Entry 8WYB (electron microscopy, 3.37 A resolution); this record covers chains B and F of the 8 polymer chains in the assembly.

Chain B:
Molecule: SIR2-like domain-containing protein
From: Bacillus subtilis
UniProtKB: D4G637 (D4G637_BACNB); numbering as in UniProt (aligned over 1-1005)
Amino-acid sequence (1005 residues; row label = number of the first residue in the row):
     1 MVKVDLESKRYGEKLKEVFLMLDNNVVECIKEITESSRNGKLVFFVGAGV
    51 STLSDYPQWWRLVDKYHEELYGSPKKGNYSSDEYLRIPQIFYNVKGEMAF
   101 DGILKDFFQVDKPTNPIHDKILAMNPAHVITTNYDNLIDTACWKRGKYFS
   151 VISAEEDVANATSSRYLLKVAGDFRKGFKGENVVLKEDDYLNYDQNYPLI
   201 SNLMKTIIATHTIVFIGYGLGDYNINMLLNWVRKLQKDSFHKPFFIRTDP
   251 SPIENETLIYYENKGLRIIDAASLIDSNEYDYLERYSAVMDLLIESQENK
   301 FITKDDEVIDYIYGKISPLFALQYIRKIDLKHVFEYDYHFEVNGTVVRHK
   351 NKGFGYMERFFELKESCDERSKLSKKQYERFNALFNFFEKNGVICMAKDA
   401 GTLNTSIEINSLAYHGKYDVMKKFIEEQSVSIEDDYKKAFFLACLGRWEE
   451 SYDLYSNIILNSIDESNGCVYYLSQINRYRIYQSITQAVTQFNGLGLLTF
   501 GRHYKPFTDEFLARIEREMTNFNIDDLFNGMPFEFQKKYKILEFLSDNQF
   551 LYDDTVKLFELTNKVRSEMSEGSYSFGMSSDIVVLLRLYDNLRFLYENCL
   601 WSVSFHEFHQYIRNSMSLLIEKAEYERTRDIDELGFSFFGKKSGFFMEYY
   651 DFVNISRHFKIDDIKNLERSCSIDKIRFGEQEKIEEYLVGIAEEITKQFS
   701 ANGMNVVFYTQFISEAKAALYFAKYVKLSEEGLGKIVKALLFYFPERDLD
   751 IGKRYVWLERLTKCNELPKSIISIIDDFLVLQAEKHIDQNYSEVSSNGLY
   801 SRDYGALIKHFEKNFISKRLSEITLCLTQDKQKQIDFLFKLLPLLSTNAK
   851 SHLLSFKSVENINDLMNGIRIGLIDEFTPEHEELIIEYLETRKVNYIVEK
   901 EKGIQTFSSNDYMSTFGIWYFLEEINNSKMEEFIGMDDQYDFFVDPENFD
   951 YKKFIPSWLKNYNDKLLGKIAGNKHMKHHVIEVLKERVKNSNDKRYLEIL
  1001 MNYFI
Unresolved in the structure: 1-22, 75-78, 366-368, 400-405, 464-466, 634-643, 898-902
Construct notes: engineered mutation Ala-171 (His in D4G637)
Small-molecule neighbours: NAD (nicotinamide-adenine-dinucleotide): Gly-49, Leu-53, Gln-58, Trp-60, Tyr-79, Tyr-84, Gly-217, Tyr-218, Gly-219, Thr-248, Asp-249, Tyr-282, Tyr-286
What the authors report for this chain:
  - binding site for NAD: Thr-52, Trp-60, Thr-248, Tyr-282
  - mutagenesis - W59A, D135A, Y282A (about 50%): decreased catalytic activity on NAD
  - mutagenesis - T52A, W60A, T248A: unchanged catalytic activity on NAD
  - mutagenesis - Y282A: decreased catalytic activity with Bacillus phage SPR Tube protein (chain F)

Chain F:
Molecule: Bacillus phage SPR Tube protein
From: Bacillus phage SPR
UniProtKB: A0A162TY69 (A0A162TY69_BACIU); numbering as in UniProt (aligned over 1-264)
Amino-acid sequence (264 residues; numbered 1 to 264; the number before each row is that of its first residue):
     1 MKTVIQDTADVYFKRKSDGKLVFTAEAQTASFSQAISEEKLRGGIGNKPL
    51 YILKSEKEINLTVKNAFFDLEWLAMTQGETIQEETKVKVFDREHGLIVDD
   101 TNKVTLKGKPVSDVTFYNKKGLTYKIAVSTDGTYTIPTAFAAAKDKLTAV
   151 YQIEKVGRRLAIKASKFSERYEVEYRTIAYNPDTEEVYSDIYIQFPNVSP
   201 SGEFEMSLENGNALAPEIKFEALADTDTDEMAVVIEASRDENTAAPVEDT
   251 TGSTQSSDLGGTTE
Unresolved in the structure: 1-7, 37-40, 43-47, 78-169, 178-190, 212-213, 237-264

Interface between chain B and chain F:
Residue-residue contacts - 16 pairs, chain B then chain F:
  Lys-350(B) with Asn-210(F)
  Ser-573(B) with Thr-29(F); Ala-30(F); Ser-31(F)
  Tyr-574(B) with Thr-29(F); Ala-30(F), hydrogen bond (backbone-backbone); Phe-32(F), hydrophobic
  Ser-575(B) with Gln-28(F); Thr-29(F)
  Phe-576(B) with Thr-8(F), hydrogen bond (backbone-backbone); Gln-28(F), hydrogen bond (backbone-backbone); Thr-29(F); Ala-30(F), hydrophobic; Tyr-175(F)
  Gly-577(B) with Thr-8(F)
  Asp-632(B) with Phe-32(F)
Also at the interface, not in a pair above, chain B (8 interface residues in all): His-349
Also at the interface, not in a pair above, chain F (10 interface residues in all): Ala-27, Leu-214

Summary:
Chain B and chain F form an interface of 8 and 10 residues respectively; the contacts include 3 hydrogen
bonds. The backbones hydrogen-bond at Tyr-574(B)/Ala-30(F), Phe-576(B)/Thr-8(F) and Phe-576(B)/Gln-28(F). From
the paper: a binding site for NAD at Thr-52(B), Trp-60(B) and Thr-248(B) among others; W59A, D135A and Y282A
of chain B reduce catalytic activity on NAD; 6 substitutions were tested in all.
Here chain B is SIR2-like domain-containing protein (Bacillus subtilis) and chain F is Bacillus phage SPR Tube
protein (Bacillus phage SPR). Entry 8WYB (Cryo-EM structure of DSR2 (H171A)-tube-NAD+ complex) was determined
by electron microscopy, deposited together with 8WYA, 8WYC, 8WYD, 8WYE and 8WYF.
